Entry 6XG5 (X-ray diffraction, 1.90 A resolution); this record covers chain A.

== Chain A ==
Molecule: Dihydrofolate reductase
Source organism: Escherichia coli
Notes: EC 1.5.1.3
Reference sequence: P0ABQ4 (DYR_ECOLI); residue numbers follow UniProt; this construct covers 1-159
Chain sequence (165 residues; each row starts with the number of its first residue):
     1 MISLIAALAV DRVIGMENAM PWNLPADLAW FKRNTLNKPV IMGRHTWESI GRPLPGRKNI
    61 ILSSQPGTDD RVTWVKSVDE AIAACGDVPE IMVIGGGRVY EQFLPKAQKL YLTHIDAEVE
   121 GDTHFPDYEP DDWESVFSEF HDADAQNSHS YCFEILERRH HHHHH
Not modelled in the structure: 160-165
Sequence notes: expression tag (160-165)
Ligand contacts:
  - NADPH (NDP; NADPH dihydro-nicotinamide-adenine-dinucleotide phosphate): Ala6, Ala7, Ile14, Gly15, Met16, Asn18, Ala19, Met20, Trp22, Gly43, Arg44, His45, Thr46, Ser49, Leu62, Ser63, Ser64, Gln65, Lys76, Ser77, Val78, Ile94, Gly95, Gly96, Gly97, Arg98, Val99, Tyr100, Gln102, Asp122, Thr123
  - trimethoprim (TOP): Ile5, Ala6, Ala7, Met20, Asp27, Leu28, Trp30, Phe31, Ser49, Ile50, Leu54, Ile94, Tyr100, Thr113
Reported in the primary citation:
  - mutagenesis - L28R: decreased binding to trimethoprim (citing earlier work)
  - mutagenesis - L28R: increased binding to DHF (citing earlier work)
  - mutagenesis - L28R: increased growth in response to trimethoprim
  - mutagenesis - P21L, W30R: decreased catalytic activity (citing earlier work)

== Summary ==
Chain A binds NADPH and trimethoprim. The paper reports that P21L and W30R reduce catalytic activity; L28R
reduces binding to trimethoprim.
Chain A is Dihydrofolate reductase (Escherichia coli); the structure, X-ray structure of Escherichia coli
dihydrofolate reductase in complex with trimethoprim, was determined by X-ray diffraction together with 6XG4
from the same study.
